Entry 7CX2 (electron microscopy, 2.80 A resolution); this record covers chains A and N of the 5 polymer chains in the assembly.

[Chain A]
Name: Guanine nucleotide-binding protein G(s) subunit alpha isoforms short
Source organism: Homo sapiens
UniProtKB: P63092 (GNAS2_HUMAN); residues 1-394 here = UniProt positions 1-394
Amino-acid sequence (394 residues; each row starts with the number of its first residue):
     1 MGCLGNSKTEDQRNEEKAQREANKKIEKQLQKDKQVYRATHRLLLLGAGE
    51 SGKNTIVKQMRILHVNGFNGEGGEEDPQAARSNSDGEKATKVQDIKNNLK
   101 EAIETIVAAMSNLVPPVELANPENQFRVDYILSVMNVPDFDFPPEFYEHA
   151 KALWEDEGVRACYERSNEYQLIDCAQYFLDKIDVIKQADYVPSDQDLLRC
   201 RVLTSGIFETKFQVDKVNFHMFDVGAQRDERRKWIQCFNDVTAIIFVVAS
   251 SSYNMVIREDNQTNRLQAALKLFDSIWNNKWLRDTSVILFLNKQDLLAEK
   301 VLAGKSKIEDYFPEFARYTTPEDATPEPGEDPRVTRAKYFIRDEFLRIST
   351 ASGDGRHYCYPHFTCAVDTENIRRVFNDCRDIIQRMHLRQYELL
Not modelled in the structure: 1-11, 61-204, 254-263, 394
Differences from the reference sequence: engineered mutation Asn54 (Ser in P63092), Ala226 (Gly in P63092), Ala268 (Glu in P63092), Lys271 (Asn in P63092), Asp274 (Lys in P63092), Lys280 (Arg in P63092), Asp284 (Thr in P63092), Thr285 (Ile in P63092)

[Chain N]
Name: Nanobody-35
Source organism: synthetic construct
Notes: antibody fragment or engineered binder
Amino-acid sequence (128 residues; row label = number of the first residue in the row):
     1 QVQLQESGGGLVQPGGSLRLSCAASGFTFSNYKMNWVRQAPGKGLEWVSD
    51 ISQSGASISYTGSVKGRFTISRDNAKNTLYLQMNSLKPEDTAVYYCARCP
   101 APFTRDCFDVTSTTYAYRGQGTQVTVSS
Cystine bridges: Cys22-Cys96, Cys99-Cys107

[Interface between chain A and chain N]
Residue-residue contacts - 28 pairs, chain A then chain N:
  Arg228(A) with Thr114(N)
  Asp229(A) with Ser112(N); Thr113(N)
  Glu230(A) with Asp109(N); Ser112(N); Thr114(N); Tyr115(N)
  Arg231(A) with Asp109(N), hydrogen bond (backbone-side chain)
  Arg232(A) with Pro100(N); Phe108(N); Asp109(N), salt bridge; Tyr115(N)
  Gln267(A) with Trp47(N)
  Lys271(A) with Trp47(N); Asp50(N), salt bridge
  Ser275(A) with Asp106(N); Cys107(N), hydrogen bond (side chain-backbone); Phe108(N)
  Asn278(A) with Arg105(N); Asp106(N)
  Asn279(A) with Asp106(N), hydrogen bond; Phe108(N)
  Asp310(A) with Ser63(N)
  Tyr311(A) with Lys43(N); Gly62(N); Ser63(N)
  Pro313(A) with Gly62(N)
  Ser352(A) with Arg105(N)
Also at the interface, not in a pair above, chain A (19 interface residues in all): Ile235, Asn264, Ile276, Glu314, Asp354
Also at the interface, not in a pair above, chain N (18 interface residues in all): Thr61, Lys65, Tyr117

[Summary]
The interface between chain A and chain N involves 19 residues on one side and 18 on the other, with 3
hydrogen bonds and 2 salt bridges. Polar pairs include Arg232(A)-Asp109(N), Lys271(A)-Asp50(N) and
Arg231(A)-Asp109(N).
Here chain A is Guanine nucleotide-binding protein G(s) subunit alpha isoforms short (Homo sapiens) and chain
N is Nanobody-35 (synthetic construct). Entry 7CX2 (Cryo-EM structure of the PGE2-bound EP2-Gs complex) was
determined by electron microscopy, deposited together with 7CX3 and 7CX4.
